PDB entry 8Q63 | electron microscopy, 3.68 A resolution | chains A and C of the 5 polymer chains in the assembly

[Chain A]
Name: DNA-directed RNA polymerase, mitochondrial
From: Saccharomyces cerevisiae S288C
Notes: EC 2.7.7.6
UniProtKB: P13433 (RPOM_YEAST); residues 100-1351 here = UniProt positions 100-1351
Chain sequence (1262 residues; numbered 90 to 1351; the number before each row is that of its first residue):
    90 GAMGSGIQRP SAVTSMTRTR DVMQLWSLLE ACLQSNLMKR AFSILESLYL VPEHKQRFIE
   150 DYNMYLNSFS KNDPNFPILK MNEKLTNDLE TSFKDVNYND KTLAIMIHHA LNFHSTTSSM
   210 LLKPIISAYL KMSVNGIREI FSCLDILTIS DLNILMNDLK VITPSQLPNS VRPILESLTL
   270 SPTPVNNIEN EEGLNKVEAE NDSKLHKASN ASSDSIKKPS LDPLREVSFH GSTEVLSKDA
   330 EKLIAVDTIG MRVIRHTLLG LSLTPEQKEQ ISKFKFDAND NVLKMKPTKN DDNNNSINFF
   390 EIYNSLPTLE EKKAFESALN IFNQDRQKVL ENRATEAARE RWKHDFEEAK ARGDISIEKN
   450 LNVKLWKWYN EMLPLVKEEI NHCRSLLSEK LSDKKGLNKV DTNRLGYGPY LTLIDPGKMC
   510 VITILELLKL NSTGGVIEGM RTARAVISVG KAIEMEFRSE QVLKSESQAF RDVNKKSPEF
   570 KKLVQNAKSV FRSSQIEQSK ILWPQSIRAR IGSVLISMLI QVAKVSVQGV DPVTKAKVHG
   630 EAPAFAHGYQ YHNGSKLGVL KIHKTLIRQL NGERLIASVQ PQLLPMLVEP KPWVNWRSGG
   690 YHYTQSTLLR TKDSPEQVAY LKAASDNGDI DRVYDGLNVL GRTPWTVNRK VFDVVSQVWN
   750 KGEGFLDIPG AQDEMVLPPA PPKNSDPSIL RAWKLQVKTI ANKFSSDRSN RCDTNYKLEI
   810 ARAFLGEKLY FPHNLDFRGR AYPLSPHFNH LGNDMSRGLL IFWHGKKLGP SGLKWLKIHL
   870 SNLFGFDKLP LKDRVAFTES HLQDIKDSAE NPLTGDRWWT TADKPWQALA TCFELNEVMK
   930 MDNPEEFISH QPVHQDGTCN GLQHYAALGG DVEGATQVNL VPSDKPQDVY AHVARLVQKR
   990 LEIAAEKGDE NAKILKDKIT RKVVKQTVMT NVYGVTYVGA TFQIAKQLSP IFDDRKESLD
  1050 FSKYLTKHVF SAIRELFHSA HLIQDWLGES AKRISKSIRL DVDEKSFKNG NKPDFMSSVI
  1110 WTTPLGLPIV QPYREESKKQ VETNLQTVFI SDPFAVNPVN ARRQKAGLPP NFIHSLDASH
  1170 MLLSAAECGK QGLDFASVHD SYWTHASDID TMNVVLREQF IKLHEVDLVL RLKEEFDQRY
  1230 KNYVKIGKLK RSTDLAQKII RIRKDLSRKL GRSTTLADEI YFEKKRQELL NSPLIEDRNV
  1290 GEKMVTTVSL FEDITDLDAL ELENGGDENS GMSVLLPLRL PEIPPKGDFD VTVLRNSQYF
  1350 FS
Not modelled in the structure: 90-385, 524-526, 554-588, 772-775, 1311-1319
Differences from the reference sequence: expression tag (90-99)

[Chain C]
Molecule: pppGpGpUpApApApUpG (7-nt RNA)
Sequence (7 nucleotides; row label = number of the first residue in the row):
   102 GUAAAUG
Covalently attached groups: guanosine-5'-triphosphate (GTP) linked to G102

[Interface between chain A and chain C]
Pairs across the interface - 17 pairs, chain A then chain C:
  Asn791(A) with A104(C), sugar contact
  Ser795(A) with A104(C), sugar contact
  Asn799(A) with A105(C), hydrogen bond to the sugar
  Arg829(A) with G108(C), hydrogen bond to the base
  Leu840(A) with U107(C), hydrogen bond to the sugar
  Gly841(A) with A106(C), sugar contact; U107(C), sugar contact
  Asn842(A) with A106(C), hydrogen bond to the sugar
  Arg846(A) with U107(C), hydrogen bond to the phosphate; G108(C), salt bridge to the phosphate
  Met1018(A) with G108(C), sugar contact
  Tyr1022(A) with G108(C), hydrogen bond to the sugar
  Lys1035(A) with A106(C), salt bridge to the phosphate
  His1163(A) with G108(C), hydrogen bond to the base
  Val1187(A) with G108(C), phosphate contact
  His1188(A) with G108(C), phosphate contact
  Asp1189(A) with G108(C), hydrogen bond to the sugar
Other interface residues (no listed pair), chain A (18 interface residues in all): Thr1019, Gln1032, Ser1190

[Summary]
The interface between chain A and chain C involves 18 residues on one side and 5 on the other; the contacts
include 8 hydrogen bonds and 2 salt bridges. Polar contacts include Arg829(A)-G108(C), His1163(A)-G108(C) and
Asn799(A)-A105(C).
Here chain A is DNA-directed RNA polymerase, mitochondrial (Saccharomyces cerevisiae S288C) and chain C is
pppGpGpUpApApApUpG (7-nt RNA). Entry 8Q63 (Cryo-EM structure of IC8', a second state of yeast mitochondrial
RNA polymerase transcription initiation complex with ...) was determined by electron microscopy (same
publication as 8AP1, 8ATT, 8ATV, 8ATW, 8C5S and 8C5U).
